6TB6 - chain B; structure by X-ray diffraction, 1.98 A resolution.

== Chain B ==
Molecule: Formate dehydrogenase
From: Granulicella mallensis
Notes: EC 1.17.1.9
Reference sequence: G8NTI5 (G8NTI5_GRAMM); residues 1-386 here = UniProt positions 1-386
Chain sequence (386 residues; numbered 1 to 386; the number before each row is that of its first residue):
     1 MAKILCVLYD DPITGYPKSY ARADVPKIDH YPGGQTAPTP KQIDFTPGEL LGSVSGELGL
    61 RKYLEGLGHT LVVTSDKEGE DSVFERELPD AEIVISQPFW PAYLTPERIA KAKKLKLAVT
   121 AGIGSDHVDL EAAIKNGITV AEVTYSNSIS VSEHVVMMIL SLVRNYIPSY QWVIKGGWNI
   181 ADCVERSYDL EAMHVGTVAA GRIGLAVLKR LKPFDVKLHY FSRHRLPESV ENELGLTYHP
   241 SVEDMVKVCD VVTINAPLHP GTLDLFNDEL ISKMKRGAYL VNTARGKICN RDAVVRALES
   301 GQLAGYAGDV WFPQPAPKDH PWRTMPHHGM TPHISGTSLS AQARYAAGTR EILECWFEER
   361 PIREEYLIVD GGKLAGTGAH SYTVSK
Not modelled in the structure: 1, 376-386
Sequence notes: conflict S222 (Asp in G8NTI5), R223 (Gln in G8NTI5)
Metal / ion sites: Co2+ site 1 near H224 (its only coordinating residue here); Co2+ site 2: H259, E359
Ligand contacts: NADP (NAP; NADP nicotinamide-adenine-dinucleotide phosphate): F99, I123, G124, D126, N147, S148, V151, V198, A199, A200, G201, R202, I203, G204, F221, S222, R223, H224, N255, A256, P257, H259, G261, T262, T283, A284, R285, D309, V310, H333, S335, G336
From the paper describing this entry:
  - Co2+ coordination: H224, H259
  - conformationally variable residues (loop rearrangement, order/disorder transition): H219 to L226
  - binding site for NADP: S222

== Overview ==
Ligands of chain B: NADP. H259 and E359 coordinate Co2+ site 2. The paper reports a binding site for NADP at
S222; Co2+ coordination by H224 and H259.
Chain B is Formate dehydrogenase (Granulicella mallensis); the structure, Crystal structure of formate
dehydrogenase FDH2 D222S/Q223R enzyme from Granulicella mallensis MP5ACTX8 in complex with NADP ..., was
determined by X-ray diffraction (same publication as 8BXX, 6T9X, 6T8C and 6T9W).
